2BGW - chains A and C of the 4 polymer chains in the assembly; structure by X-ray diffraction, 2.80 A resolution.

Chain A:
Name: Xpf endonuclease
From: Aeropyrum pernix
Notes: EC 2.7.7.-
UniProt: Q9YC15 (Q9YC15); numbering as in UniProt (aligned over 18-229)
Sequence (219 residues; each row starts with the number of its first residue):
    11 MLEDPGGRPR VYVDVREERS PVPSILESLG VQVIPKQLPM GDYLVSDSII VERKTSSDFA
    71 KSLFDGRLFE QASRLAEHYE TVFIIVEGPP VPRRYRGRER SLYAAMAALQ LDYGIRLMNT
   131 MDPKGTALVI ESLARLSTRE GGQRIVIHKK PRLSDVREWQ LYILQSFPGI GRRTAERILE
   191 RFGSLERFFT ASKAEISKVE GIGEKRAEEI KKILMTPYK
Bound ions: Mg2+: Asp52, Glu62, Arg63
From the paper describing this entry:
  - Mg2+ coordination: Asp52, Glu62
  - catalytic residues: Glu62
  - catalytic residues: Arg63, Lys64 (citing earlier work)
  - self-association interface (contacts with another copy of this molecule): Tyr228
  - conformationally variable residues (domain motion): Gly151 to Ile155
  - binding site for the 15-nt DNA strand (chain C): Ala86, Tyr123, Gly179 to Gly181, Arg182, Arg183, Arg187
  - binding site for the 15-nt DNA strand: Gly211 to Gly213, Lys215, Arg216
  - binding site for sulfate ion: Gln81, Arg126
  - mutagenesis - R77A, F79A, Q81A: decreased catalytic activity

Chain C:
Molecule: 15-nt DNA strand
Sequence (15 nucleotides; row label = number of the first residue in the row):
     1 GATCACAGAT GCTGA

Chain A / chain C interface:
Residue-residue contacts (20):
  Ser83(A) - DA15(C)  sugar contact
  Ala86(A) - DA15(C)  hydrogen bond to the base
  Glu87(A) - DG14(C)  sugar contact
  Glu87(A) - DA15(C)  base contact
  Asp122(A) - DA15(C)  base contact
  Tyr123(A) - DA15(C)  base contact
  Gln175(A) - DG14(C)  phosphate contact
  Phe177(A) - DG14(C)  phosphate contact
  Pro178(A) - DG14(C)  phosphate contact
  Gly179(A) - DT13(C)  sugar contact
  Gly179(A) - DG14(C)  hydrogen bond to the phosphate
  Ile180(A) - DG14(C)  phosphate contact
  Gly181(A) - DT13(C)  hydrogen bond to the phosphate
  Arg182(A) - DT13(C)  hydrogen bond to the phosphate
  Arg182(A) - DG14(C)  hydrogen bond to the base
  Arg182(A) - DA15(C)  base contact
  Arg183(A) - DT13(C)  hydrogen bond to the phosphate
  Thr184(A) - DC12(C)  phosphate contact
  Thr184(A) - DT13(C)  hydrogen bond to the phosphate
  Arg187(A) - DC12(C)  salt bridge to the phosphate
Interface residues without a listed pair, chain A (16 interface residues in all): Ala185

Summary:
The interface between chain A and chain C involves 16 residues on one side and 4 on the other; the contacts
include 7 hydrogen bonds and 1 salt bridge. Polar contacts include Ala86(A)-DA15(C), Arg182(A)-DG14(C) and
Gly179(A)-DG14(C). From the paper: catalytic residues Glu62(A), Arg63(A) and Lys64(A); R77A, F79A and Q81A of
chain A reduce catalytic activity.
Chain A is Xpf endonuclease (Aeropyrum pernix) and chain C is a 15-nt DNA strand; the structure, XPF from
Aeropyrum pernix, complex with DNA, was determined by X-ray diffraction, deposited together with 2BHN.
